Entry 7XTI (electron microscopy, 3.90 A resolution); this record covers chains T and j of the 33 polymer chains in the assembly.

[Chain T]
Molecule: 198-nt DNA strand
Sequence (198 nucleotides; row label = number of the first residue in the row; numbers below 1 keep their minus sign (DA-72 is residue -72)):
   -72 ATCAGAATCC CGGTGCCGAG GCCGCTCAAT TGGTCGTAGA CAGCTCTAGC ACCGCTTAAA
   -12 CGCACGTACG CGCTGTCCCC CGCGTTTTAA CCGCCAAGGG GATTACACCC AAGACACCAG
    48 GCACGAGACA GAAAAAAACA ACGAAAACGG CCACCACCCA AACACACCAA ACACAAGAGC
   108 TAATTGACTG ACGTAAGC
Not modelled in the structure: -72 to -8, 78-125

[Chain j]
Molecule: FACT complex subunit
Organism: Komagataella phaffii
UniProtKB: C4QYQ8 (C4QYQ8_KOMPG); numbering as in UniProt (aligned over 1-1005)
Sequence (1008 residues; numbered -2 to 1005; the number before each row is that of its first residue; numbers below 1 keep their minus sign (Gly-2 is residue -2)):
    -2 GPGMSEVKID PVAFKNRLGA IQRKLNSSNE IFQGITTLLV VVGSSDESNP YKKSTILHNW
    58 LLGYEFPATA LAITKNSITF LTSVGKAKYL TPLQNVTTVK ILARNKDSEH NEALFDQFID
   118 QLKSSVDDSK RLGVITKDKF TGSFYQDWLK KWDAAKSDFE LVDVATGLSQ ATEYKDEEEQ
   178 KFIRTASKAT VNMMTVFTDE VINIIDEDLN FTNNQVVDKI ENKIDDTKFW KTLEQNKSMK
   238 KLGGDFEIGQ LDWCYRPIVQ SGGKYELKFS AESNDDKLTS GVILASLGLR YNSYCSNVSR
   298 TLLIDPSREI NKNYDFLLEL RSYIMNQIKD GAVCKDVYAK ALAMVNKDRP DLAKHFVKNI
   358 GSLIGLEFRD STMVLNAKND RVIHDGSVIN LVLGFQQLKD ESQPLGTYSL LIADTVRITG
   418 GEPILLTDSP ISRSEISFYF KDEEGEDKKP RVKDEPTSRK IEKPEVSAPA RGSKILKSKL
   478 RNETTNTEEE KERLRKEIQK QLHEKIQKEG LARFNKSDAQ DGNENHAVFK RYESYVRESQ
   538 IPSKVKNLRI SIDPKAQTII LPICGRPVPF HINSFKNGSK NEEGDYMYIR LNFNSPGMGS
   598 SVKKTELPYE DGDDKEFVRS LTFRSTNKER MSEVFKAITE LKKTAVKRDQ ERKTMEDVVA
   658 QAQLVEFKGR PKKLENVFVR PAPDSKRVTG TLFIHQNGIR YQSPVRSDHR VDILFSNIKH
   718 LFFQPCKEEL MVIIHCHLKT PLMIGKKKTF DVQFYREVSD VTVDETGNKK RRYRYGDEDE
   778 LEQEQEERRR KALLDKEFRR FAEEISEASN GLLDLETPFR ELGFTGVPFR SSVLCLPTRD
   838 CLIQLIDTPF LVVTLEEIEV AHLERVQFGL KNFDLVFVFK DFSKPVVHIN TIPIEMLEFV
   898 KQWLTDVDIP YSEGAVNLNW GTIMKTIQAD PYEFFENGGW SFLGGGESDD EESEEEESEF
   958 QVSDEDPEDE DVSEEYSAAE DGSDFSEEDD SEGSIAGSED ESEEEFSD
Not modelled in the structure: -2 to 475, 758-773, 963-1005
Sequence notes: expression tag (-2 to 0)

[How chain T and chain j interact]
Residue-residue contacts (10; chain T residue first):
  DC45(T) with Lys744(j), phosphate contact
  DA46(T) with Lys744(j), salt bridge to the phosphate
  DG47(T) with Gln647(j), phosphate contact
  DG48(T) with Val643(j), phosphate contact; Gln647(j), phosphate contact
  DC49(T) with Ser598(j), base contact
  DC51(T) with Met595(j), hydrogen bond to the base
  DG54(T) with Asn916(j), hydrogen bond to the phosphate; Thr919(j), phosphate contact
  DA55(T) with Thr919(j), hydrogen bond to the phosphate
Also at the interface, not in a pair above, chain T (9 interface residues in all): DA50
Also at the interface, not in a pair above, chain j (10 interface residues in all): Thr845, Gly918, Lys922

[Summary]
Chain T and chain j form an interface of 9 and 10 residues respectively; the contacts include 3 hydrogen bonds
and 1 salt bridge. Among the polar pairs are DC51(T)-Met595(j), DG54(T)-Asn916(j) and DA55(T)-Thr919(j).
Chain T is a 198-nt DNA strand and chain j is FACT complex subunit (Komagataella phaffii); the structure, RNA
polymerase II elongation complex transcribing a nucleosome (EC58hex), was determined by electron microscopy
together with 7XN7, 7XSE, 7XSX, 7XSZ, 7XT7 and 7XTD from the same study.
